6I26 - chain A; structure by electron microscopy, 4.30 A resolution (low resolution: residue-level contacts below are approximate; hydrogen-bond / salt-bridge calls are withheld).

Chain A:
Name: Midasin
Organism: Saccharomyces cerevisiae
UniProt: Q12019 (MDN1_YEAST); residue numbers follow UniProt; this construct covers 238-3557, 3599-4910
Amino-acid sequence (4854 residues; row label = number of the first residue in the row; note: 47 numbers in that range are skipped by the numbering (no residue carries them; nothing is unmodelled there); X marks 222 residues of unknown identity (built as UNK)):
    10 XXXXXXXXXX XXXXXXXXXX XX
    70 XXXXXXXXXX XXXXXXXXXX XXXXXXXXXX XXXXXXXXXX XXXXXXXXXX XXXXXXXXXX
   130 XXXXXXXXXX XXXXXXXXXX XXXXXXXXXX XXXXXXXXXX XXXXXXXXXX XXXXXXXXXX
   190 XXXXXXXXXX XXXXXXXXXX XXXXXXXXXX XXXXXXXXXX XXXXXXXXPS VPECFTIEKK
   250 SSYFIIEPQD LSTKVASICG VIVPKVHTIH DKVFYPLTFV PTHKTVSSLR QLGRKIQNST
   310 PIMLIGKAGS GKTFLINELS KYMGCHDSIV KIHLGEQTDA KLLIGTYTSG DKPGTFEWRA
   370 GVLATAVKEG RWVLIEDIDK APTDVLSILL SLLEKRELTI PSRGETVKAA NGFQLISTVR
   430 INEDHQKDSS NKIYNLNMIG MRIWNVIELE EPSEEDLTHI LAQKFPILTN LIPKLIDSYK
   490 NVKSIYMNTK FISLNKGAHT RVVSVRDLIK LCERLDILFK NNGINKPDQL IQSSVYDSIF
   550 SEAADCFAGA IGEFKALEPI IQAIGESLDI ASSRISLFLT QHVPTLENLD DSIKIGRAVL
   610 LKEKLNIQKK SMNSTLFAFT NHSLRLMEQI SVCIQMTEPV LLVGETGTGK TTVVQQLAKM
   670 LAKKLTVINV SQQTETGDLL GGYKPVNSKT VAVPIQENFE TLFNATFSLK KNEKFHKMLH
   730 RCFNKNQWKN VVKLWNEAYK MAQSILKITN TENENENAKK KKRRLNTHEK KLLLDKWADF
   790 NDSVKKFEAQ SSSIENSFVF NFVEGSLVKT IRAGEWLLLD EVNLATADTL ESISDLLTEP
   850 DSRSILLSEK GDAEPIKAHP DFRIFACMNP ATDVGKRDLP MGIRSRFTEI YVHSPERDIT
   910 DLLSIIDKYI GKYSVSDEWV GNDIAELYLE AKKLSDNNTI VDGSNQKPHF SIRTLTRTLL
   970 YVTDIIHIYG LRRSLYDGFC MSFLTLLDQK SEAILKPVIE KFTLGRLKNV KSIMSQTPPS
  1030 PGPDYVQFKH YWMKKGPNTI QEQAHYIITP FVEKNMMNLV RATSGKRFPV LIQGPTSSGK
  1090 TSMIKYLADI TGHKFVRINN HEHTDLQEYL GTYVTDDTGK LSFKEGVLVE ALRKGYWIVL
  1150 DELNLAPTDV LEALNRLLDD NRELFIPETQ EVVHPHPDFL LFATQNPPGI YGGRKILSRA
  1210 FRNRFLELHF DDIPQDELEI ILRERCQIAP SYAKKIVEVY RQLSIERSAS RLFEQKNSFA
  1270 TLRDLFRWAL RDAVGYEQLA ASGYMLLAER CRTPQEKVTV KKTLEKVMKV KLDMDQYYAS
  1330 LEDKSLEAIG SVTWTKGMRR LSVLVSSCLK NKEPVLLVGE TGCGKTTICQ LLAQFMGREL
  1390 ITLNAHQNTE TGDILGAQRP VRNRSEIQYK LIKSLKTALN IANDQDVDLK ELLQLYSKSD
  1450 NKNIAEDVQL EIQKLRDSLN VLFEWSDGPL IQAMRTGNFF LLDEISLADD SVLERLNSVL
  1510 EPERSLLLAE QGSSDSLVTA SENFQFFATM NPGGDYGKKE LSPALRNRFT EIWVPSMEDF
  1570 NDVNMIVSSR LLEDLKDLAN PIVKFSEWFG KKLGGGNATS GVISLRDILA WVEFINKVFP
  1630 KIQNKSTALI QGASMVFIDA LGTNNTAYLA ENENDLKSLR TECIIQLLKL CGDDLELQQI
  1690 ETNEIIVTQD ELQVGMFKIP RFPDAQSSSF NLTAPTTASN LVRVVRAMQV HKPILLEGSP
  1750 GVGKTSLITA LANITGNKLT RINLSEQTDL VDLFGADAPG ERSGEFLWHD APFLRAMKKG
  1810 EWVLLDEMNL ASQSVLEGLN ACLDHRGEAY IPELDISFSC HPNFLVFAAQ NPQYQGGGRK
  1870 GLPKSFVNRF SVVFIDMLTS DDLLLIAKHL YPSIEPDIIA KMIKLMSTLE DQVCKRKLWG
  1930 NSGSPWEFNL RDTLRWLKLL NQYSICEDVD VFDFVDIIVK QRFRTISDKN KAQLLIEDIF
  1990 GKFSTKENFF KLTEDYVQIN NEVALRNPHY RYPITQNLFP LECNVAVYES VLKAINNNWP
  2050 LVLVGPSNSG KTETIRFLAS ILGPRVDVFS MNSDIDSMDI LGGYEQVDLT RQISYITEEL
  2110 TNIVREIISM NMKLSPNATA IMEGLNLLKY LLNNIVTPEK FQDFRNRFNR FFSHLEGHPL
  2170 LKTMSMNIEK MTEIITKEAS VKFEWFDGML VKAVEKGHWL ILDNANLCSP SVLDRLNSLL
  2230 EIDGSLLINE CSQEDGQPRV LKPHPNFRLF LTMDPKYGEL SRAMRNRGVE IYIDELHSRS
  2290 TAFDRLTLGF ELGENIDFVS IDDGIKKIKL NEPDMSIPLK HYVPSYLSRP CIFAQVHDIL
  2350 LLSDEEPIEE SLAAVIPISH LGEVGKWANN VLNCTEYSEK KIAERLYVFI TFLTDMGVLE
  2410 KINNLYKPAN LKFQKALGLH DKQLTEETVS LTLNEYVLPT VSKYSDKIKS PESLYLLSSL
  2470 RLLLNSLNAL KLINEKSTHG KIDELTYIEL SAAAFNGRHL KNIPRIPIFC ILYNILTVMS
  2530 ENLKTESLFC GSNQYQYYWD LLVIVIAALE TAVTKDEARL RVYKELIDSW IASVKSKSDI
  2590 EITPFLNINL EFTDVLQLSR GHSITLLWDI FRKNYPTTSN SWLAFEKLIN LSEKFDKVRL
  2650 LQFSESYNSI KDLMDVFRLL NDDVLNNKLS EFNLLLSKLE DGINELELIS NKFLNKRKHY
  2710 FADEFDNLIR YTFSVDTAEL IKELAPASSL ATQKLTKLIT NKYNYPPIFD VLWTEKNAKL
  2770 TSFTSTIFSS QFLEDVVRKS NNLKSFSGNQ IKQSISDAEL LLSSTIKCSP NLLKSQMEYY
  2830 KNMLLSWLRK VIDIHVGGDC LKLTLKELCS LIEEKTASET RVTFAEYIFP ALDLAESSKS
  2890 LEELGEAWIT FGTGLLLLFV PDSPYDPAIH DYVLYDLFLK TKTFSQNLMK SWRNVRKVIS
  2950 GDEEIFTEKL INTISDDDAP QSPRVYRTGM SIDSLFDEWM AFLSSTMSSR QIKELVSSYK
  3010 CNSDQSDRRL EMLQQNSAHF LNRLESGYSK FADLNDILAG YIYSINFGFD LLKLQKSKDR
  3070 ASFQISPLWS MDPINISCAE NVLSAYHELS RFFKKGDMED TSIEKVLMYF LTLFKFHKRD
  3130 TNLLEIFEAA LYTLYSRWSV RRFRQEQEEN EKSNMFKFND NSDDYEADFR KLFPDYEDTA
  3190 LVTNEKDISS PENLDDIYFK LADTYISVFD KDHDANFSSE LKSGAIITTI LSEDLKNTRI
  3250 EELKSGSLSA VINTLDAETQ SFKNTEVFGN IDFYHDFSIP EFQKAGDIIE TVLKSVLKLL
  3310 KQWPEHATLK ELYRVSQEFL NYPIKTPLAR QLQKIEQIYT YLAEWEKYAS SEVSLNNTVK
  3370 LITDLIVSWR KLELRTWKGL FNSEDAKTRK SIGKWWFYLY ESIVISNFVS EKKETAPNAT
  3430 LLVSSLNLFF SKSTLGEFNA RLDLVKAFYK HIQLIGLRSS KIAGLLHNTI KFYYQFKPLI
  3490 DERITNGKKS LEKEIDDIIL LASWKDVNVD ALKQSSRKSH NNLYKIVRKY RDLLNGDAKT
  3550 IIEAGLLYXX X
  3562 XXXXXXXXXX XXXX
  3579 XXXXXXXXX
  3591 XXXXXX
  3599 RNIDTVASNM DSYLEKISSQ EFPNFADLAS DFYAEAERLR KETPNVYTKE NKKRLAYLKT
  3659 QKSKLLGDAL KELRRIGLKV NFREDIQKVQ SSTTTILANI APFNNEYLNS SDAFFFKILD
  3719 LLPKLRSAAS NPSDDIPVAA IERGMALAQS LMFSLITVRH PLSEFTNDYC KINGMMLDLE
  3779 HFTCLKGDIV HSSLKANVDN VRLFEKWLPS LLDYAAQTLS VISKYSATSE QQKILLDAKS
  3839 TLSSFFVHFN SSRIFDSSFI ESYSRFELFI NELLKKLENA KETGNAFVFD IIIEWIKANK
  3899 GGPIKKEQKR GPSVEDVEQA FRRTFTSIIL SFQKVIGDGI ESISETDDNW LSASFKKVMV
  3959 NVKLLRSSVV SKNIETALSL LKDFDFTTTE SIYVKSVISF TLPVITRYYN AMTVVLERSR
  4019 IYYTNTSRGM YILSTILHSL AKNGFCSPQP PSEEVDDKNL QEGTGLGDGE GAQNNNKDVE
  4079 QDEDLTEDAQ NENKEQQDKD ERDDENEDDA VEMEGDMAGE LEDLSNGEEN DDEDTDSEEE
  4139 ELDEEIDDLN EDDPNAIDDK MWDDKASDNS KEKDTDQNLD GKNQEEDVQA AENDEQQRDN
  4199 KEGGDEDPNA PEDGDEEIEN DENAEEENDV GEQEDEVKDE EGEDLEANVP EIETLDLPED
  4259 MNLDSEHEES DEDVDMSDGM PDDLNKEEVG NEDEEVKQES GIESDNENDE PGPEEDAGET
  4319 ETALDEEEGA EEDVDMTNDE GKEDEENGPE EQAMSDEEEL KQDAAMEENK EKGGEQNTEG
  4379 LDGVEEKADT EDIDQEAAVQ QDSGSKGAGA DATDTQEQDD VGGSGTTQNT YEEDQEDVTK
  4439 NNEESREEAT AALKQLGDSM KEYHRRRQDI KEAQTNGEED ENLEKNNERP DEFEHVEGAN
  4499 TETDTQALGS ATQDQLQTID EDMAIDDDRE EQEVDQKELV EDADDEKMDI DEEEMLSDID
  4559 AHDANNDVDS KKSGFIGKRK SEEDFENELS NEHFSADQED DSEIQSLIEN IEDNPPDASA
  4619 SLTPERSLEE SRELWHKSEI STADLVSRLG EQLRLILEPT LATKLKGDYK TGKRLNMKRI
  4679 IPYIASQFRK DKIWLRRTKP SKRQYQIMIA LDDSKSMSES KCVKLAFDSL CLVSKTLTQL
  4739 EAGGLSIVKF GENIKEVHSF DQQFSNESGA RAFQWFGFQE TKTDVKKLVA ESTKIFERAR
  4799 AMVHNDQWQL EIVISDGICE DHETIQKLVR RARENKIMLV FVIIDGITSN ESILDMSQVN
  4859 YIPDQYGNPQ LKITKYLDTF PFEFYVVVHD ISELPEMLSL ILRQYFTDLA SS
Disordered / not traced: 359-364, 430-443, 578-588, 610-620, 750-781, 858-861, 1035-1051, 1248-1259, 1279-1282, 1319-1334, 1408-1472, 1520-1522, 1601-1605, 1669-1718, 1786-1797, 1841-1844, 1862-1868, 2238-2245, 2300-2321, 2765-2771, 3157-3173, 3183-3201, 3275-3279, 3418-3426, 3558, 3646-3651, 3677-3682, 3728-3735, 3899-3912, 3941-3943, 4042-4910
Swiss-Prot annotation at these positions:
  - binding site (ATP): G315 to T322, G653 to T660, G1083 to T1090, G1368 to T1375, G1747 to T1754, G2054 to T2061
  - modified residue: T1026 (Phosphothreonine), S2971 (Phosphoserine), S4353 (Phosphoserine), T4388 (Phosphothreonine), S4555 (Phosphoserine)

In short:
UniProt lists 48 ATP-binding residues.
Chain A is Midasin (Saccharomyces cerevisiae); the structure, Rea1 Wild type AMPPNP state, was determined by
electron microscopy (same publication as 6HYD, 6HYP and 6I27).
